3WDF - chain A; structure by X-ray diffraction, 1.48 A resolution.

[Chain A]
Molecule: Uracil-DNA glycosylase
Organism: Staphylococcus aureus
Notes: EC 3.2.2.27
UniProtKB: Q6GJ88 (UNG_STAAR); residues 1-218 here = UniProt positions 1-218
Amino-acid sequence (226 residues; row label = number of the first residue in the row):
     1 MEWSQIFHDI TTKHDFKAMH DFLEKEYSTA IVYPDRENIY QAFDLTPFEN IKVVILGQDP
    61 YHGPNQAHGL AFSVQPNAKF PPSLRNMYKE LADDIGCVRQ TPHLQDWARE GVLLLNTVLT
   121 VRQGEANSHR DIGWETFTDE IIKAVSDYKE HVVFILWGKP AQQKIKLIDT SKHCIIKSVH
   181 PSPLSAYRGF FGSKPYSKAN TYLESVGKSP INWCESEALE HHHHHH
Disordered / not traced: 217-226
Cystine bridges: C97-C214
Differences from the reference sequence: expression tag (219-226)
UniProt features mapped onto this chain:
  - active site: D59 (Proton acceptor)
From the paper describing this entry:
  - conformationally variable residues (loop rearrangement, side-chain flip): Q75 to F80, R85, L184

[Overview]
UniProt lists active-site residue D59. The paper reports conformational variability at Q75, R85 and L184.
Chain A is Uracil-DNA glycosylase (Staphylococcus aureus); the structure, Staphylococcus aureus UDG, was
determined by X-ray diffraction (same publication as 3WDG).
